3LZ0 - chains E and I of the 10 polymer chains in the assembly; structure by X-ray diffraction, 2.50 A resolution.

# Chain E
Name: Histone H3.2
From: Xenopus laevis
UniProt: P84233 (H32_XENLA); residues 1-135 here correspond to UniProt positions 2-136 (UniProt number = residue number + 1)
Amino-acid sequence (135 residues; each row starts with the number of its first residue):
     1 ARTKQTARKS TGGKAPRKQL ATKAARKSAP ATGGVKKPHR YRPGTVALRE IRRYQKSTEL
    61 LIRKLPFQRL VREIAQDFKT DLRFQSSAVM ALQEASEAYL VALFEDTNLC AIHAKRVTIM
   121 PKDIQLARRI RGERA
Disordered / not traced: 1-38
Curated features (UniProtKB/Swiss-Prot):
  - modified residue: Arg2 (Asymmetric dimethylarginine), Thr3 (Phosphothreonine), Lys4 (Allysine), Gln5 (5-glutamyl dopamine), Thr6 (Phosphothreonine), Arg8 (Citrulline), Lys9 (N6,N6,N6-trimethyllysine), Ser10 (ADP-ribosylserine), Thr11 (Phosphothreonine), Lys14 (N6-(2-hydroxyisobutyryl)lysine), Arg17 (Asymmetric dimethylarginine), Lys18 (N6-(2-hydroxyisobutyryl)lysine), Lys23 (N6-(2-hydroxyisobutyryl)lysine), Arg26 (Citrulline), Lys27 (N6,N6,N6-trimethyllysine), Ser28 (ADP-ribosylserine), Lys36 (N6,N6,N6-trimethyllysine), Lys37 (N6-methyllysine), Tyr41 (Phosphotyrosine), Lys56 (N6,N6,N6-trimethyllysine) and 8 more in UniProt
  - lipidation: Cys110 (S-palmitoyl cysteine)

# Chain I
Molecule: 145-nt DNA strand
Sequence (145 nucleotides; numbered -72 to 72; the number before each row is that of its first residue; numbers below 1 keep their minus sign (DA-72 is residue -72)):
   -72 ATCAGAATCC CGGTGCCGAG GCCGCTCAAT TGGTCGTAGA CAGCTCTAGC ACCGCTTAAA
   -12 CGCACGTACG CGCTGTCCCC CGCGTTTTAA CCGCCAAGGG GATTACTCCC TAGTCTCCAG
    48 GCACGTGTCA GATATATACA TCGAT
Ion coordination: Mn2+ site 1 near DA-72 (its only coordinating residue here); Mn2+ site 2 near DG-61 (its only coordinating residue here); Mn2+ site 3 near DG-34 (its only coordinating residue here); Mn2+ site 4 near DG27 (its only coordinating residue here)

# How chain E and chain I interact
Residue-residue contacts (26; chain E residue first):
  His39(E) with DC10(I), phosphate contact
  Arg40(E) with DG9(I), hydrogen bond to the base; DC10(I), sugar contact
  Tyr41(E) with DA-66(I), sugar contact; DG9(I), sugar contact; DC10(I), hydrogen bond to the phosphate
  Pro43(E) with DC8(I), phosphate contact; DG9(I), sugar contact
  Gly44(E) with DC8(I), hydrogen bond to the phosphate; DG9(I), hydrogen bond to the phosphate
  Thr45(E) with DG9(I), hydrogen bond to the phosphate
  Val46(E) with DG9(I), hydrogen bond to the phosphate; DC10(I), phosphate contact
  Ala47(E) with DG9(I), hydrogen bond to the phosphate
  Arg49(E) with DA-66(I), hydrogen bond to the phosphate; DT-65(I), salt bridge to the phosphate
  Arg63(E) with DA17(I), phosphate contact; DC18(I), phosphate contact
  Lys64(E) with DC18(I), hydrogen bond to the phosphate
  Leu65(E) with DA17(I), phosphate contact; DC18(I), hydrogen bond to the phosphate
  Pro66(E) with DA17(I), phosphate contact
  Arg69(E) with DA17(I), salt bridge to the phosphate
  Asp81(E) with DG27(I), phosphate contact
  Arg83(E) with DG26(I), hydrogen bond to the sugar; DG27(I), sugar contact
Other interface residues (no listed pair), chain E (17 interface residues in all): Arg42
Other interface residues (no listed pair), chain I (10 interface residues in all): DA-67

# Summary
17 residues of chain E face 10 of chain I across their interface; the contacts include 11 hydrogen bonds and 2
salt bridges. Polar pairs include Arg40(E)-DG9(I), Arg83(E)-DG26(I) and Tyr41(E)-DC10(I).
Chain E is Histone H3.2 (Xenopus laevis) and chain I is a 145-nt DNA strand; the structure, Crystal Structure
of Nucleosome Core Particle Composed of the Widom 601 DNA Sequence (orientation 1), was determined by X-ray
diffraction together with 3LZ1 from the same study.
